PDB entry 8OKA | electron microscopy, 3.89 A resolution | chains B and D of the 6 polymer chains in the assembly

# Chain B (and D)
Name: Lon protease homolog, mitochondrial
Source organism: Homo sapiens
Notes: EC 3.4.21.53; chain D of this document is another copy of the same molecule, construct and numbering; everything in this record applies to it too
UniProt: P36776 (LONM_HUMAN); numbering as in UniProt (aligned over 115-959)
Sequence (869 residues; numbered 91 to 959; the number before each row is that of its first residue):
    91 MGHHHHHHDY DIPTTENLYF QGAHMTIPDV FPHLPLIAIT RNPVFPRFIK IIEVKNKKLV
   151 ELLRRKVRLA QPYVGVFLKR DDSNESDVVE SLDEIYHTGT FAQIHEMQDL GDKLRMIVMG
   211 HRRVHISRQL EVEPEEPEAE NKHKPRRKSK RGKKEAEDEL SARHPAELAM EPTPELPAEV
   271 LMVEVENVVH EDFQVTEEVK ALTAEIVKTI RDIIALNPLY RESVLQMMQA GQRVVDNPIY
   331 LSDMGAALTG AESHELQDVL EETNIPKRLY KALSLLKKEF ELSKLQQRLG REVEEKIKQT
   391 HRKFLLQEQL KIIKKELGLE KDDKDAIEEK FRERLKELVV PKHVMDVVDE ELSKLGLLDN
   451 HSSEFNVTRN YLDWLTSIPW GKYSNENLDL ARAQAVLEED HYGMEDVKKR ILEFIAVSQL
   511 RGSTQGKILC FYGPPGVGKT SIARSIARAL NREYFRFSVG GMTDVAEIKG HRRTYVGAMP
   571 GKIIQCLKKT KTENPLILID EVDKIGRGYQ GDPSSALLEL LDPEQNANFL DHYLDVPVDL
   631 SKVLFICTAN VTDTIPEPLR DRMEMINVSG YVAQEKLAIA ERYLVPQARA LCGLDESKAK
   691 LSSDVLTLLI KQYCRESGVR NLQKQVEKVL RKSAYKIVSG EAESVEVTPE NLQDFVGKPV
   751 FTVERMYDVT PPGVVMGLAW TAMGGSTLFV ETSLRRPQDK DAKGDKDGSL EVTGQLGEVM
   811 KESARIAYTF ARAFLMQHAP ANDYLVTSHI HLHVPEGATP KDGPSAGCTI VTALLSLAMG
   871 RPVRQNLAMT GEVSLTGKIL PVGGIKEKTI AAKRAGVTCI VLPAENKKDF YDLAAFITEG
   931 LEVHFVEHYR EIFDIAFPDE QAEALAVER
Unresolved in the structure: 91-122, 222-271, 950-959
Construct notes: initiating methionine (91); expression tag (92-114); engineered mutation Phe-394 (Tyr in P36776)
Curated features (UniProtKB/Swiss-Prot):
  - active site: Ser-855, Lys-898
  - binding site (ATP): Gly-523 to Thr-530
  - natural variant: Glu-476 (E476A: In CODASS), Ser-631 (S631Y: In CODASS), Ala-670 (A670V: In CODASS), Arg-672 (R672C: In CODASS), Pro-676 (P676S: In CODASS), Arg-679 (R679H: In CODASS), Arg-721 (R721G: In CODASS), Ala-724 (A724V: In CODASS), Pro-749 (P749S: In CODASS), Gly-767 (G767E: In CODASS), Ile-927 (deletion: In CODASS)
  - mutagenesis: Lys-529 (K529R: Abolishes ATPase activity, and presumably ATP-driven protein unfolding, but does not block access to the proteolytic active site or prevent a substrate from binding to it), Trp-770 (W770A: Has low basal, but normal stimulated ATPase activity, and retains peptidase activity; W770P: Has normal basal, but low stimulated ATPase activity, and abolishes peptidase activity), Ser-855 (S855A: Lacks both ATPase and protease activity, but retains DNA binding activity), Thr-880 (T880V: Enhances the basal, but not the stimulated ATPase activity), Gly-893 (G893A: Has low basal, but normal stimulated ATPase activity, and retains peptidase activity; G893P: Has normal basal, but low stimulated ATPase activity, and abolishes peptidase activity), Gly-894 (G894A/S: Enhances the basal, but not the stimulated ATPase activity, and retains peptidase activity; G894P: Enhances the basal, but not the stimulated ATPase activity, and abolishes peptidase activity)
From the paper describing this entry:
  - mutagenesis - Y394F (about 50%): decreased catalytic activity on FITC-casein
  - mutagenesis - Y394F: unchanged catalytic activity on beta-casein
  - mutagenesis - Y394F: unchanged stability
  - catalytic residues: Ser-855, Lys-898 (citing earlier work)
  - post-translational modification sites: Ser-173, Ser-181, Tyr-186 (citing earlier work)

# Chain B / chain D interface
Pairs across the interface - 72 pairs, chain B then chain D:
  Gln-399(B) with Glu-406(D); Leu-407(D)
  Ile-403(B) with Ile-403(D), hydrophobic; Leu-407(D)
  Lys-405(B) with Ile-403(D)
  Glu-406(B) with Leu-396(D)
  Leu-407(B) with Leu-400(D), hydrophobic
  Leu-409(B) with Lys-393(D); Gln-397(D); Lys-401(D)
  Glu-440(B) with Ile-417(D)
  Ser-443(B) with Asp-413(D)
  Lys-444(B) with Arg-459(D)
  Leu-447(B) with Leu-409(D), hydrophobic; Asp-413(D); Asp-415(D)
  Leu-448(B) with Asp-415(D)
  Ser-452(B) with His-451(D), hydrogen bond
  Ser-453(B) with His-451(D), hydrogen bond (backbone-side chain)
  Glu-454(B) with His-451(D)
  Leu-480(B) with Val-728(D), hydrophobic; Ser-729(D)
  Arg-500(B) with Arg-721(D)
  Leu-502(B) with Tyr-725(D), hydrophobic
  Glu-503(B) with Lys-718(D); Arg-721(D), salt bridge; Lys-722(D), hydrogen bond (side chain-backbone)
  Ala-506(B) with Tyr-725(D), hydrophobic; Val-728(D)
  Gln-509(B) with Val-728(D)
  Leu-510(B) with Leu-684(D), hydrophobic
  Arg-511(B) with Leu-681(D), hydrogen bond (side chain-backbone); Cys-682(D)
  Lys-517(B) with Arg-721(D)
  Arg-562(B) with Trp-464(D); Gly-567(D); Met-569(D)
  Tyr-565(B) with Val-566(D), hydrogen bond (side chain-backbone); Gly-567(D), hydrogen bond (side chain-backbone)
  Asp-602(B) with Glu-557(D)
  Asp-651(B) with Arg-710(D), salt bridge; Lys-714(D), hydrogen bond (backbone-side chain)
  Asp-795(B) with Arg-786(D), hydrogen bond (backbone-side chain); Lys-790(D)
  Lys-796(B) with Arg-786(D), hydrogen bond (backbone-side chain)
  Asp-797(B) with Arg-786(D)
  Glu-808(B) with Gln-805(D)
  Val-809(B) with Gln-805(D)
  Glu-812(B) with Gln-805(D), hydrogen bond
  Arg-815(B) with Arg-785(D)
  Ile-816(B) with His-843(D)
  Thr-819(B) with Arg-785(D); His-841(D), hydrogen bond
  Arg-822(B) with Arg-785(D), hydrogen bond (side chain-backbone)
  Ala-823(B) with Ser-783(D)
  Met-826(B) with Leu-784(D); Arg-786(D); Pro-787(D)
  Val-836(B) with Arg-786(D); Pro-787(D)
  Ser-884(B) with Tyr-757(D); Glu-781(D)
  Leu-885(B) with Glu-781(D); Ser-783(D); His-841(D); His-843(D)
  Thr-886(B) with Tyr-757(D), hydrogen bond; Glu-781(D)
  Lys-888(B) with Met-756(D), hydrogen bond (side chain-backbone); Tyr-757(D)
  Glu-915(B) with Val-750(D)
  Lys-918(B) with Pro-749(D)
Interface residues without a listed pair, chain B (55 interface residues in all): Leu-396, Leu-400, Ile-402, Gly-408, Lys-499, Val-507, Thr-564, Tyr-818, Leu-890
Interface residues without a listed pair, chain D (59 interface residues in all): Gln-399, Lys-414, Asn-450, Ser-453, Asn-460, Ala-568, Ala-680, Gly-683, Ala-724, Lys-748, Pro-761, Thr-782, Thr-803, Gly-804, Leu-842

# Overview
55 residues of chain B and 59 residues of chain D are in contact, with 14 hydrogen bonds and 2 salt bridges.
Polar contacts include Glu-503(B)/Arg-721(D), Asp-651(B)/Arg-710(D) and Ser-452(B)/His-451(D). The paper
reports catalytic residues Ser-855(B) and Lys-898(B); Y394F of chain B reduces catalytic activity on
FITC-casein.
Chain B and chain D are both Lon protease homolog, mitochondrial (Homo sapiens); the structure, Human
Mitochondrial Lon Y394F Mutant ADP Bound, was determined by electron microscopy together with 8OVF, 8OVG, 8OM7
and 8OJL from the same study.
